PDB entry 6JY1 | X-ray diffraction, 1.72 A resolution | chain A

[Chain A]
Molecule: L-tyrosine/L-aspartate decarboxylase
From: Methanocaldococcus jannaschii DSM 2661
Notes: EC 4.1.1.11, 4.1.1.25
UniProtKB: Q60358 (MFNA_METJA); residue numbers follow UniProt; this construct covers 1-396
Sequence (415 residues; row label = number of the first residue in the row; numbers below 1 keep their minus sign (Met-18 is residue -18)):
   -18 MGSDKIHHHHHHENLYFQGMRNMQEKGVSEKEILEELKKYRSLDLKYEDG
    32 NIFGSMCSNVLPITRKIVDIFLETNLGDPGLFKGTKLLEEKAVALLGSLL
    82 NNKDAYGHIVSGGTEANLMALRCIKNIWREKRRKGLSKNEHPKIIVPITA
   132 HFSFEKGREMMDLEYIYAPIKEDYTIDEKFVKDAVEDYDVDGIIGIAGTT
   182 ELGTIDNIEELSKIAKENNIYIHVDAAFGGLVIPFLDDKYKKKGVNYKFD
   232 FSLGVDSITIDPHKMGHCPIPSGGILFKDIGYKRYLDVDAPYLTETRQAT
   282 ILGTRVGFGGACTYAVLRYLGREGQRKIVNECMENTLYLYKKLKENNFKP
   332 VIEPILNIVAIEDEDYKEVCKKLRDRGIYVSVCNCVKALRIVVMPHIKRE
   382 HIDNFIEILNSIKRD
Not modelled in the structure: -18 to 1, 275-278, 396
Construct notes: initiating methionine (-18); expression tag (-17 to 0)
Modified / non-standard residues: Lys245 ((2S)-2-amino-6-[[3-hydroxy-2-methyl-5-(phosphonooxymethyl)pyridin-4-yl]methylideneamino]hexanoic acid; LLP)
Swiss-Prot annotation at these positions:
  - modified residue: Lys245 (N6-(pyridoxal phosphate)lysine)
Reported in the primary citation:
  - catalytic residues: Lys245
  - conformationally variable residues (loop rearrangement, order/disorder transition, side-chain flip): Met37, Phe133, Glu136, Thr181, Asp242, Lys245, Asp268 to Leu274, Thr275 to Arg278, Ser362, Arg371
  - contacts within the chain: Glu136-Tyr148 (hydrogen bond), Asp206-Ala208 (backbone contact), Asp242-His244, Gly94-Asp242 (backbone contact)
  - mutagenesis - M37F (2-fold), F133S (4-fold), F133V (4-fold), S134A (2-fold): increased catalytic activity
  - mutagenesis - H132A, Y273F, Y273W: abolished catalytic activity
  - mutagenesis - H132A: decreased binding to PLP
  - mutagenesis - T181V (10-fold): decreased catalytic activity
  - mutagenesis - V269A: unchanged catalytic activity
  - catalytic residues: Tyr273 (citing earlier work)
  - interface residues: Tyr273

[Overview]
The paper reports catalytic residues Lys245 and Tyr273; M37F, F133S and F133V, among others, increase
catalytic activity; 9 substitutions were tested in all.
Chain A is L-tyrosine/L-aspartate decarboxylase (Methanocaldococcus jannaschii DSM 2661); the structure,
Crystal Structure of a Group II pyridoxal dependent decarboxylase, LLP-bound form from Methanocaldococcus
jannaschii at 1.72 ..., was determined by X-ray diffraction, deposited together with 6LDR, 6LDS and 6LDT.
